8ZC3 - chains A and B of the 9 polymer chains in the assembly; structure by electron microscopy, 4.69 A resolution (low resolution: residue-level contacts below are approximate; hydrogen-bond / salt-bridge calls are withheld).

== Chain A (and B) ==
Name: Spike glycoprotein
From: Severe acute respiratory syndrome coronavirus 2
Notes: chain B of this document is another copy of the same molecule, construct and numbering; everything in this record applies to it too
UniProt: P0DTC2 (SPIKE_SARS2); aligned to UniProt positions 14-1202 over residues 17-1211 (the alignment contains insertions or deletions, so no single offset holds)
Chain sequence (1238 residues; numbered 17 to 1260; 6 numbers in that range are skipped by the numbering (no residue carries them; nothing is unmodelled there); the number before each row is that of its first residue):
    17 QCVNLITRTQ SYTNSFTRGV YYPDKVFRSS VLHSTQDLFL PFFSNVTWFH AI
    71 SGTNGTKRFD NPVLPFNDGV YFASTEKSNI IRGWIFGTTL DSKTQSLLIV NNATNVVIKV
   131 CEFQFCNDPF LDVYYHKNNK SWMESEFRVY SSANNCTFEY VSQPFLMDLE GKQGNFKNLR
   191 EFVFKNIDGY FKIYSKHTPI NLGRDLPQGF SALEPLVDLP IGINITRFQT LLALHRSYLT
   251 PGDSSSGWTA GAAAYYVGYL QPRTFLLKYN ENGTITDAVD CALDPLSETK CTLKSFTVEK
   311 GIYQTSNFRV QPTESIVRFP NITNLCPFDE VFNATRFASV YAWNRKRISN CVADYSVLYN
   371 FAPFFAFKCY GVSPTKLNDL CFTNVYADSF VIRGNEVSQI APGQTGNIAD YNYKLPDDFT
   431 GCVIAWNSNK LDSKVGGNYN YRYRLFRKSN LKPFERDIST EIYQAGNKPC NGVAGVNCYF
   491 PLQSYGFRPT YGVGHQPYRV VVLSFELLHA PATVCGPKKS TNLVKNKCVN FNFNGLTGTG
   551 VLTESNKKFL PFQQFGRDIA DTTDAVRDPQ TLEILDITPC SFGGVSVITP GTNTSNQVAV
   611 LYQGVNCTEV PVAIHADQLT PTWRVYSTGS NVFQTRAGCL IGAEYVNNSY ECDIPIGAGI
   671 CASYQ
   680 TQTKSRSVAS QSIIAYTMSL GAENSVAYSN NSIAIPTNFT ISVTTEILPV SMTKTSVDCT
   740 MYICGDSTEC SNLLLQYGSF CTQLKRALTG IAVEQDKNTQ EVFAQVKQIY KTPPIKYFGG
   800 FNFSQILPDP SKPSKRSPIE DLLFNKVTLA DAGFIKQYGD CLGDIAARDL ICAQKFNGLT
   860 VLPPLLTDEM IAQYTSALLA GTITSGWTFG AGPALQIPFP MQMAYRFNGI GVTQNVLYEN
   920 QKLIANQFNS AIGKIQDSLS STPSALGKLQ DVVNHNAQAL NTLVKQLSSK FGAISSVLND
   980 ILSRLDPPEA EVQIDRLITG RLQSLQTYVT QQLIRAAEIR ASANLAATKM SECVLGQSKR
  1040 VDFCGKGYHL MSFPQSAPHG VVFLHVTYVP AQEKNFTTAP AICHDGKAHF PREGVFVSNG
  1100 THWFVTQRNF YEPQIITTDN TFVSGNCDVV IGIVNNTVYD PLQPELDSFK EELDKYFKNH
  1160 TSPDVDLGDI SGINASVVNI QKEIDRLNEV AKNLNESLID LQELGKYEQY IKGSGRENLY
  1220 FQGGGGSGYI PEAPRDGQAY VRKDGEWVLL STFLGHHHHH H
Unresolved in the structure: 17-26, 71-81, 96-99, 143-153, 161-167, 177-186, 211-214, 246-261, 621-640, 680-690, 828-855, 1148-1260 (chain B: 17-26, 71-81, 97-98, 143-154, 161-167, 177-186, 211-215, 248-262, 621-640, 680-690, 828-855, 1148-1260)
Disulfides: Cys291-Cys301, Cys336-Cys361, Cys379-Cys432, Cys391-Cys525, Cys480-Cys488, Cys538-Cys590, Cys617-Cys649, Cys662-Cys671, Cys738-Cys760, Cys743-Cys749, Cys1032-Cys1043, Cys1082-Cys1126
Covalently attached groups: N-acetylglucosamine (NAG) linked to Asn61, Asn234, Asn282, Asn331, Asn603, Asn616, Asn657, Asn709, Asn717, Asn801, Asn1074, Asn1098, Asn1134
Construct notes: variant Ile22 (Thr19 in P0DTC2), Ser27 (Ala in P0DTC2), Asp142 (Gly in P0DTC2), Gly213 (Val in P0DTC2), Asp339 (Gly in P0DTC2), Phe371 (Ser in P0DTC2), Pro373 (Ser in P0DTC2), Phe375 (Ser in P0DTC2), Ala376 (Thr in P0DTC2), Asn405 (Asp in P0DTC2), Ser408 (Arg in P0DTC2), Asn417 (Lys in P0DTC2), Lys440 (Asn in P0DTC2), Arg452 (Leu in P0DTC2), Asn477 (Ser in P0DTC2), Lys478 (Thr in P0DTC2), Ala484 (Glu in P0DTC2), Val486 (Phe in P0DTC2), Arg498 (Gln in P0DTC2), Tyr501 (Asn in P0DTC2), His505 (Tyr in P0DTC2), Gly614 (Asp in P0DTC2), Tyr655 (His in P0DTC2), Lys683 (Asn679 in P0DTC2), Lys764 (Asn in P0DTC2), Tyr796 (Asp in P0DTC2), His954 (Gln in P0DTC2), Lys969 (Asn in P0DTC2); engineered mutation Pro817 (Phe in P0DTC2), Pro892 (Ala in P0DTC2), Pro899 (Ala in P0DTC2), Pro942 (Ala in P0DTC2), Pro986 (Lys in P0DTC2), Pro987 (Val in P0DTC2); expression tag (1212-1260)

== How chain A and chain B interact ==
Contacting residue pairs (121; chain A residue first):
  Tyr38(A) - Phe562(B)
  Lys41(A) - Phe562(B)
  Lys41(A) - Gln563(B)
  Lys41(A) - Gln564(B)
  Lys41(A) - Phe565(B)
  Val42(A) - Gln563(B)
  Val42(A) - Phe565(B)
  Phe43(A) - Phe559(B)
  Phe43(A) - Phe565(B)
  Phe43(A) - Gly566(B)
  Phe43(A) - Arg567(B)
  Val47(A) - Ile569(B)
  Gly199(A) - Pro521(B)
  Pro225(A) - Phe562(B)
  Pro230(A) - Pro521(B)
  Pro230(A) - Ala522(B)
  Gly232(A) - Pro521(B)
  Asn282(A) - Lys558(B)
  Gly283(A) - Leu560(B)
  Thr284(A) - Leu560(B)
  Asp737(A) - Asn317(B)
  Met740(A) - Arg319(B)
  Asp745(A) - Thr549(B)
  Gln755(A) - Ser968(B)
  Gln755(A) - Lys969(B)
  Gln755(A) - Phe970(B)
  Tyr756(A) - Gln965(B)
  Tyr756(A) - Ser968(B)
  Tyr756(A) - Phe970(B)
  Tyr756(A) - Gln1002(B)
  Gly757(A) - Gln965(B)
  Gly757(A) - Ser968(B)
  Ser758(A) - Lys964(B)
  Ser758(A) - Gln965(B)
  Phe759(A) - Thr1006(B)
  Gln762(A) - Thr961(B)
  Gln762(A) - Gln1010(B)
  Lys764(A) - Gln314(B)
  Arg765(A) - Gln957(B)
  Arg765(A) - Thr961(B)
  Thr768(A) - Gln314(B)
  Lys776(A) - Lys947(B)
  Gln784(A) - Asp1041(B)
  Lys786(A) - Leu699(B)
  Lys786(A) - Gly700(B)
  Gln787(A) - Ala701(B)
  Ile788(A) - Leu699(B)
  Ile788(A) - Gly700(B)
  Ile788(A) - Ala701(B)
  Ile788(A) - Glu702(B)
  Ile788(A) - Asn703(B)
  Tyr789(A) - Asn703(B)
  Lys790(A) - Glu702(B)
  Lys790(A) - Asn703(B)
  Lys790(A) - Ser704(B)
  Pro792(A) - Tyr707(B)
  Tyr796(A) - Tyr707(B)
  Phe797(A) - Tyr707(B)
  Gly857(A) - Phe592(B)
  Leu861(A) - Gln613(B)
  Pro862(A) - Ala647(B)
  Pro863(A) - Ala668(B)
  Leu864(A) - Pro665(B)
  Leu864(A) - Gly667(B)
  Leu864(A) - Ala668(B)
  Leu864(A) - Gly669(B)
  Met869(A) - Gly669(B)
  Gln872(A) - Leu699(B)
  Thr883(A) - Val705(B)
  Thr883(A) - Tyr707(B)
  Trp886(A) - Tyr1047(B)
  Thr887(A) - Tyr1047(B)
  Gly889(A) - Lys1045(B)
  Ala890(A) - Lys1045(B)
  Ala890(A) - Gly1046(B)
  Ala890(A) - Pro1069(B)
  Gly891(A) - Val1068(B)
  Pro892(A) - Pro1069(B)
  Pro892(A) - Glu1072(B)
  Leu894(A) - Pro715(B)
  Gln895(A) - Val705(B)
  Gln895(A) - Ala706(B)
  Gln895(A) - Ile712(B)
  Gln895(A) - Ala713(B)
  Ile896(A) - Ala713(B)
  Pro897(A) - Ser711(B)
  Met900(A) - Pro1079(B)
  Tyr904(A) - Val1094(B)
  Tyr904(A) - Arg1107(B)
  Asn907(A) - Arg1107(B)
  Thr912(A) - Phe1121(B)
  Gln913(A) - Phe1089(B)
  Gln913(A) - Pro1090(B)
  Asn914(A) - Phe1089(B)
  Asn914(A) - Ser1123(B)
  Tyr917(A) - Pro1079(B)
  Tyr917(A) - Phe1089(B)
  Tyr917(A) - Val1128(B)
  Tyr917(A) - Val1129(B)
  Gln920(A) - Ile1130(B)
  Val963(A) - Ala570(B)
  Lys964(A) - Asp571(B)
  Asn978(A) - Thr547(B)
  Asp979(A) - Gly545(B)
  Asp979(A) - Thr547(B)
  Asp994(A) - Arg995(B)
  Gln1002(A) - Gln1002(B)
  Gln1005(A) - Thr1006(B)
  Leu1012(A) - Ile1013(B)
  Ile1013(A) - Ile1013(B)
  Arg1019(A) - Glu1017(B)
  Thr1027(A) - Arg1039(B)
  Ser1030(A) - Val1040(B)
  Ser1030(A) - Asp1041(B)
  Glu1031(A) - Arg1039(B)
  Glu1031(A) - Val1040(B)
  Glu1031(A) - Asp1041(B)
  Glu1031(A) - Phe1042(B)
  Leu1034(A) - Val1040(B)
  Lys1038(A) - Lys1038(B)
  Arg1039(A) - Arg1039(B)
Interface residues without a listed pair, chain A (93 interface residues in all): Arg44, Ser45, Tyr200, Glu224, Leu229, Asp427, Glu773, Ile794, Leu858, Thr859, Ile882, Ala893, Phe898, Asn960, Thr1009, Leu1141, Ser1147
Interface residues without a listed pair, chain B (89 interface residues in all): Asn360, Thr523, Lys557, Asp568, Gly593, Ile666, Ser708, Pro987, Thr1009, Tyr1067, Thr1077, Ala1078, Leu1141, Leu1145

== Summary ==
Chain A and chain B form an interface of 93 and 89 residues respectively. N-acetylglucosamine is covalently
linked to Asn61(A), Asn234(A), Asn282(A), Asn331(A), Asn603(A) and Asn616(A) and 7 more.
Both chains are Spike glycoprotein (Severe acute respiratory syndrome coronavirus 2). Entry 8ZC3 (SARS-CoV-2
Omicron BA.4 spike trimer (6P) in complex with 3 D1F6 Fabs (1 RBD up)) was determined by electron microscopy
(same publication as 8ZBY, 8ZBZ, 8ZC0, 8ZC1, 8ZC2, 8ZC4, 8ZC5 and 8ZC6).
